5MQ0 - chains 6 and A of the 46 polymer chains in the assembly; structure by electron microscopy, 4.17 A resolution (low resolution: residue-level contacts below are approximate; hydrogen-bond / salt-bridge calls are withheld).

Chain 6:
Molecule: Saccharomyces cerevisiae strain T.52_2H chromosome XII sequence
From: Saccharomyces cerevisiae
Sequence (112 nucleotides; numbered 1 to 112; the number before each row is that of its first residue):
     1 GUUCGCGAAG UAACCCUUCG UGGACAUUUG GUCAAUUUGA AACAAUACAG AGAUGAUCAG
    61 CAGUUCCCCU GCAUAAGGAU GAACCGUUUU ACAAAGAGAU UUAUUUCGUU UU
Disordered / not traced: 11-15, 105-112
Bound ions: Mg2+ site 1: G60, U80; Mg2+ site 2: C61, G77; Mg2+ site 3: G78, U80; K+ site 1 near G81 (its only coordinating residue here)

Chain A:
Molecule: Pre-mRNA-splicing factor 8
From: Saccharomyces cerevisiae
Reference sequence: P33334 (PRP8_YEAST); residue numbers follow UniProt; this construct covers 1-2413
Sequence (2413 residues; numbered 1 to 2413; the number before each row is that of its first residue):
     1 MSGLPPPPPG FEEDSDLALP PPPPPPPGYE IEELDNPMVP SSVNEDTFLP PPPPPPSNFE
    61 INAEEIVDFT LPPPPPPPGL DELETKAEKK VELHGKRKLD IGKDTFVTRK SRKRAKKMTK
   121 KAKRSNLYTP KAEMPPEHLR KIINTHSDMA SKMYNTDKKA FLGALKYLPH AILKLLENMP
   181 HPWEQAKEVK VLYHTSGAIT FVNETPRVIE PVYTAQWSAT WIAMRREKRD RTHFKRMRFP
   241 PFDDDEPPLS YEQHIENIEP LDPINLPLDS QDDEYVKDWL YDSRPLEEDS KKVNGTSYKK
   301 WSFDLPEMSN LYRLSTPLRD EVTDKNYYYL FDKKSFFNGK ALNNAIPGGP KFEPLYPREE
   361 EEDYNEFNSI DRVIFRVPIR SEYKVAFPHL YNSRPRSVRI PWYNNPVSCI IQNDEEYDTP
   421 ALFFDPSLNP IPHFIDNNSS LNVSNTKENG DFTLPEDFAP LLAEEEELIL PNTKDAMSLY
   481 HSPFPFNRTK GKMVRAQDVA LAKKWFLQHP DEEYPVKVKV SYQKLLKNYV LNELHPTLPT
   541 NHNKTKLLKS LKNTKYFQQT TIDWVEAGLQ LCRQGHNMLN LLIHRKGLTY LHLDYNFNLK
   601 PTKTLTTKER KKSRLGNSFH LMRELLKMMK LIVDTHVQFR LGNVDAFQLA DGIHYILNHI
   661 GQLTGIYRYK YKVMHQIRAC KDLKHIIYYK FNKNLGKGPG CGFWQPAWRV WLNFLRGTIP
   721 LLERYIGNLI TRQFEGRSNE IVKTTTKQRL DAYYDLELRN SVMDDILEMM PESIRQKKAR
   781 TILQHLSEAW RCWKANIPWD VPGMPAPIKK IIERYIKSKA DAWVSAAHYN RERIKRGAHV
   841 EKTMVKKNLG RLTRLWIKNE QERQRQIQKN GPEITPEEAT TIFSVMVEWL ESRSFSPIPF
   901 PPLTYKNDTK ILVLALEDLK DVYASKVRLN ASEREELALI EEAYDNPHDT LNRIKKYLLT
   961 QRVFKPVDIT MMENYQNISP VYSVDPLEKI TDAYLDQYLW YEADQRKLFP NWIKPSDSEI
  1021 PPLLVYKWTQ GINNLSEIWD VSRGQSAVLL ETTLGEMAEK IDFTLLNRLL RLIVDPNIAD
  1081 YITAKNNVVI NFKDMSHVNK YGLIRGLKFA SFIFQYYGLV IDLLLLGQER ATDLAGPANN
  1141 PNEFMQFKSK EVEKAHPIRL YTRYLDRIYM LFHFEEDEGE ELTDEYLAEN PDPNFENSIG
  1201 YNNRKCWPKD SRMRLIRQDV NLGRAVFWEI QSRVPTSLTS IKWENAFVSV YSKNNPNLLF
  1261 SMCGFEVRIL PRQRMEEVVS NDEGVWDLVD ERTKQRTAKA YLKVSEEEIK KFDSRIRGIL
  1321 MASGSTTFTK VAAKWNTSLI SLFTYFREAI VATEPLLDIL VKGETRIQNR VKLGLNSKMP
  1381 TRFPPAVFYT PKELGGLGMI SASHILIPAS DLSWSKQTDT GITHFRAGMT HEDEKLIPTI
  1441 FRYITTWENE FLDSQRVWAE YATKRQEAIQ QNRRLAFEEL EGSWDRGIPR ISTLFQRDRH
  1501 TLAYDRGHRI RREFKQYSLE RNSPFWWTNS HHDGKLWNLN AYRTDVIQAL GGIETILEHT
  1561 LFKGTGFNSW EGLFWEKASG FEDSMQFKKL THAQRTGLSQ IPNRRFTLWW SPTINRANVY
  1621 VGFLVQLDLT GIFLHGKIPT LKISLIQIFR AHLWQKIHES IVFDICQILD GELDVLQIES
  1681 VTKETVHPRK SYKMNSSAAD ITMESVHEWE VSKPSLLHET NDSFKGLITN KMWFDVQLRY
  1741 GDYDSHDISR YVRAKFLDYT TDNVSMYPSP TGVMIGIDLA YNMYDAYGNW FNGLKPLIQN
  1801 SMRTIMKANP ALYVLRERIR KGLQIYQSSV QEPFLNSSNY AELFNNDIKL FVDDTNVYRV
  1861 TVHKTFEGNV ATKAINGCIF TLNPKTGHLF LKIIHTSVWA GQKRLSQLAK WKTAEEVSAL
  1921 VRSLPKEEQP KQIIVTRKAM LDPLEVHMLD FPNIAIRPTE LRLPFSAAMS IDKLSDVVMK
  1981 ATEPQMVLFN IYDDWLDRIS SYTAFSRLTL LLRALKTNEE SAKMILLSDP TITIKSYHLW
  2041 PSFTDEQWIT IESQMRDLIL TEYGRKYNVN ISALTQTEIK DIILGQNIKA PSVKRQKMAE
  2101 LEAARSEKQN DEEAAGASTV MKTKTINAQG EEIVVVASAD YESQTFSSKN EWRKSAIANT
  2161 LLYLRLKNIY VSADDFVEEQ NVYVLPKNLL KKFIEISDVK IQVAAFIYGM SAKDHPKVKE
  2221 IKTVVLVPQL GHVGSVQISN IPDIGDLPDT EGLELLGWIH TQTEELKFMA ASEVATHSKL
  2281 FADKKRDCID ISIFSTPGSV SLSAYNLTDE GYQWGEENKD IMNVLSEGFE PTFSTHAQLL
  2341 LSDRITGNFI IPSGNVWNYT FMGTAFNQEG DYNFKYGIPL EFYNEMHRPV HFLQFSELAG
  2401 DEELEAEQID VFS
Disordered / not traced: 1-126, 358-366, 429-455, 1576-1599, 2101-2413
Curated features (UniProtKB/Swiss-Prot):
  - region: Met-1585 to Leu-1598 (Important for branch point selection)
  - mutagenesis: His-1658 (H1658S: No effect on viability), Glu-1684 (E1684Q: No effect on viability), His-1687 (H1687S: No effect on viability), Asp-1700 (D1700N: No effect on viability), Asp-1735 (D1735N: No effect on viability), Asp-1853 (D1853A: Alters protein folding. Severely impaired growth. Strongly reduced growth at 35 degrees Celsius; when associated with A-1854; D1853N: Reduced growth at 30 degrees Celsius ...), Asp-1854 (D1854A: Reduced growth at 30 degrees Celsius. Strongly reduced growth at 16 degrees Celsius. Strongly reduced growth at 35 degrees Celsius; when associated with A-1853 ...), Thr-1855 (T1855A: Reduced growth at 30 degrees Celsius. Strongly reduced growth at 16 degrees Celsius), Thr-1936 (T1936A: Reduced growth at 30 degrees Celsius. Strongly reduced growth at 16 degrees Celsius), Arg-1937 (R1937K: Severely impaired growth. Reduced growth at 30 degrees Celsius. Strongly reduced growth at 16 degrees Celsius)
Small-molecule neighbours: inositol hexakisphosphate (IHP): Arg-236, Lys-517, Tyr-655, His-659, Lys-681, Lys-684, His-685, Tyr-688, Tyr-689, Asn-692, Lys-697, Gly-698, Asn-1618
From the paper describing this entry:
  - mutagenesis - R1753A: decreased catalytic activity on exon ligation (citing earlier work)

How chain 6 and chain A interact:
Residue-residue contacts - 72 pairs, chain 6 then chain A:
  G30(6) with Lys-555(A)
  G31(6) with Lys-555(A); Tyr-556(A)
  A35(6) with Lys-152(A); Met-153(A)
  U36(6) with Ser-151(A); Lys-152(A)
  A42(6) with Lys-612(A)
  A44(6) with Lys-603(A); Thr-606(A)
  A45(6) with Thr-606(A)
  U46(6) with Ala-1900(A); Gly-1901(A)
  A47(6) with Lys-1873(A); Ala-1900(A)
  C48(6) with Lys-1873(A)
  A49(6) with His-1863(A); Thr-1865(A); Glu-1867(A); Ala-1871(A)
  G50(6) with Thr-1865(A); Glu-1867(A); Asn-1869(A); Val-1870(A); Lys-1903(A)
  A51(6) with Glu-1867(A)
  C61(6) with Gln-748(A); Arg-749(A); Ala-752(A)
  A62(6) with Gln-748(A); Arg-749(A); Ala-752(A); Tyr-753(A); Leu-756(A)
  G63(6) with Tyr-753(A); Leu-756(A)
  C69(6) with Arg-737(A)
  U70(6) with Lys-586(A); Lys-612(A); Arg-614(A); Arg-737(A)
  G71(6) with Lys-586(A); Arg-614(A); Leu-615(A); Gly-616(A); Arg-732(A); Gln-733(A); Arg-737(A)
  C72(6) with Gly-616(A); Asn-617(A); Ser-618(A); Phe-619(A); Tyr-725(A); Asn-728(A); Leu-729(A); Arg-732(A)
  A73(6) with Asn-728(A); Arg-732(A)
  U74(6) with Ile-741(A); Val-742(A); Thr-744(A)
  A75(6) with Lys-743(A); Thr-744(A); Thr-746(A); Arg-749(A)
  A76(6) with Lys-743(A); Thr-746(A); Gln-748(A); Arg-749(A)
  G77(6) with Gln-748(A)
  G78(6) with Lys-611(A)
  A79(6) with Lys-611(A)
Interface residues without a listed pair, chain 6 (33 interface residues in all): C33, A34, A40, A41, C43, C68
Interface residues without a listed pair, chain A (49 interface residues in all): Thr-156, His-584, Gly-587, Tyr-590, Lys-608, Glu-609, Asn-739

Summary:
The interface between chain 6 and chain A involves 33 residues on one side and 49 on the other. Chain A binds
inositol hexakisphosphate. The Mg2+ site 1 is built by G60(6) and U80(6). UniProt lists 10 mutagenesis sites
on chain A. From the paper: R1753A of chain A reduces catalytic activity on exon ligation.
Chain 6 is Saccharomyces cerevisiae strain T.52_2H chromosome XII sequence and chain A is Pre-mRNA-splicing
factor 8, both from Saccharomyces cerevisiae; the structure, Structure of a spliceosome remodeled for exon
ligation, was determined by electron microscopy, deposited together with 5MPS.
